7CPD - chains C and E of the 6 polymer chains in the assembly; structure by X-ray diffraction, 2.51 A resolution.

Chain C:
Protein: Tubulin alpha-1B chain
Organism: Bos taurus
UniProt: P81947 (TBA1B_BOVIN); residue numbers follow UniProt; this construct covers 1-451
Sequence (451 residues; row label = number of the first residue in the row):
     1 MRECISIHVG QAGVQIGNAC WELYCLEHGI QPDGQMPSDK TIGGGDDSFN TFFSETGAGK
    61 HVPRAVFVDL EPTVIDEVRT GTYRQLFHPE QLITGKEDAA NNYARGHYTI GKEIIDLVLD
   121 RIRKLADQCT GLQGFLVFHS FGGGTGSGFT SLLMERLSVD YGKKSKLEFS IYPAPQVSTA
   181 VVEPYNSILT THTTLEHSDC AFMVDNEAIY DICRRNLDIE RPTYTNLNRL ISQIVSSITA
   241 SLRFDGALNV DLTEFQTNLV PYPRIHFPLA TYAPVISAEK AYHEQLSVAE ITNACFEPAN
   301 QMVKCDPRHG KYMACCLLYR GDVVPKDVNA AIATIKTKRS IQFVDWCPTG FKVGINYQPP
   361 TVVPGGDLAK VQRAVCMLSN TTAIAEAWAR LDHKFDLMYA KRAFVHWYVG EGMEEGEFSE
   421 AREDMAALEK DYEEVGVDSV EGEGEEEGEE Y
Disordered / not traced: 441-451
Small-molecule neighbours:
  - G9U ((6R)-6-[(6-bromanyl-1H-indol-3-yl)methyl]-6,7,8,9-tetrahydrobenzo[7]annulen-5-one): Asn101, Thr179, Ala180, Val181
  - GTP (guanosine-5'-triphosphate): Gly10, Gln11, Ala12, Gln15, Ile16, Asp69, Asp98, Ala99, Ala100, Asn101, Asn102, Ser140, Gly142, Gly143, Gly144, Thr145, Gly146, Ile171, Pro173, Val177, Ser178, Thr179, Glu183, Asn206, Tyr224, Leu227, Asn228, Ile231

Chain E:
Protein: Stathmin-4
Organism: Homo sapiens
UniProt: Q9H169 (STMN4_HUMAN); residues -43 to 145 here correspond to UniProt positions 1-189 (UniProt number = residue number + 44)
Sequence (189 residues; numbered -43 to 145; the number before each row is that of its first residue; numbers below 1 keep their minus sign (Met-43 is residue -43)):
   -43 MTLAAYKEKM KELPLVSLFC SCFLSDPLNK SSYKYEADTV DLNWCVISDM EVIELNKCTS
    17 GQSFEVILKP PSFDGVPEFN ASLPRRRDPS LEEIQKKLEA AEERRKYQEA ELLKHLAEKR
    77 EHEREVIQKA IEENNNFIKM AKEKLAQKME SNKENREAHL AAMLERLQEK DKHAEEVRKN
   137 KELKEEASR
Disordered / not traced: -43 to 5, 29-43, 142-145
Sequence notes: conflict Ser-19 (Ala25 in Q9H169)
Swiss-Prot annotation at these positions:
  - modified residue: Ser46 (Phosphoserine)
  - lipidation (S-palmitoyl cysteine): Cys-24, Cys-22

How chain C and chain E interact:
Pairs across the interface - 32 pairs, chain C then chain E:
  His107(C) - Met105(E)
  Tyr108(C) - Lys104(E)
  Tyr108(C) - Met105(E)  hydrophobic
  Tyr108(C) - Asn108(E)  hydrogen bond
  Thr109(C) - Arg112(E)
  Lys112(C) - Met105(E)
  Leu152(C) - Met105(E)  hydrophobic
  Glu155(C) - Leu101(E)
  Arg156(C) - Leu101(E)
  Ser158(C) - Phe93(E)
  Ser158(C) - Ile94(E)
  Val159(C) - Ile94(E)
  Val159(C) - Ala97(E)  hydrophobic
  Val159(C) - Lys98(E)
  Gly162(C) - Asn90(E)
  Gly162(C) - Ile94(E)
  Lys163(C) - Asn90(E)  hydrogen bond (backbone-side chain)
  Lys163(C) - Phe93(E)
  Glu196(C) - Phe93(E)
  Glu196(C) - Lys100(E)  salt bridge
  His197(C) - Phe93(E)
  His197(C) - Ala97(E)
  Val409(C) - His115(E)
  Glu411(C) - Asn108(E)  hydrogen bond (backbone-side chain)
  Glu411(C) - Arg112(E)  salt bridge
  Gly412(C) - Asn108(E)  hydrogen bond (backbone-side chain)
  Gly412(C) - Asn111(E)  hydrogen bond (backbone-side chain)
  Gly412(C) - Arg112(E)
  Met413(C) - Asn108(E)
  Glu414(C) - Ser107(E)  hydrogen bond
  Glu414(C) - Asn111(E)  hydrogen bond
  Glu417(C) - Asn108(E)
Interface residues without a listed pair, chain C (20 interface residues in all): Gly410

Summary:
20 residues of chain C face 14 of chain E across their interface, with 7 hydrogen bonds and 2 salt bridges.
Polar pairs include Glu196(C)-Lys100(E), Glu411(C)-Arg112(E) and Tyr108(C)-Asn108(E). Bound to chain C: GTP
and compound G9U.
Chain C is Tubulin alpha-1B chain (Bos taurus) and chain E is Stathmin-4 (Homo sapiens); the structure,
Crystal structure of T2R-TTL-(+)-6-Br-JP18 complex, was determined by X-ray diffraction.
